7R97 - chains A and C of the 4 polymer chains in the assembly; structure by X-ray diffraction, 1.80 A resolution.

Chain A:
Protein: Ribonuclease 3
Source organism: Escherichia coli (strain K12)
Notes: EC 3.1.26.3; fragment: Full-length
UniProtKB: P0A7Y0 (RNC_ECOLI); residues 1-226 here = UniProt positions 1-226
Sequence (226 residues; each row starts with the number of its first residue):
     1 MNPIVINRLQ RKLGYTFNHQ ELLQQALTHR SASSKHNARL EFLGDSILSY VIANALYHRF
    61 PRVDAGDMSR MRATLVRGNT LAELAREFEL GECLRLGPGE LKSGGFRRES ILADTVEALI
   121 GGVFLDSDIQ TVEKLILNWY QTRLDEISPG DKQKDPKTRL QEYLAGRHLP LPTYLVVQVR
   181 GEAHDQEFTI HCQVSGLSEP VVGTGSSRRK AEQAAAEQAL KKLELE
Differences from the reference sequence: engineered mutation Ala38 (Glu in P0A7Y0), Ala65 (Glu in P0A7Y0), Ala165 (Gln in P0A7Y0)
Bound ions: Mg2+ site 1: Glu41, Glu117 (shared with A1(C) of chain C); Mg2+ site 2: Asp45, Glu117 (shared with A1(C) of chain C; 1 residue of chain D)
UniProt features mapped onto this chain:
  - active site: Asp45, Glu117
  - binding site (Mg(2+)): Glu41, Asp114, Glu117
  - mutagenesis: Leu40 (L40G/D/R: Loss of activity; L40M/W: No effect), Glu41 (E41A: Reduced affinity for Mg(2+), catalytic defect. 85-fold reduced affinity for Mg(2+); when associated with A-114), Gly44 (G44S: In rnc-105; slower growth, loss of RNase activity), Asp45 (D45A/E/N: 30000-fold reduction in catalytic efficiency, binds RNA normally. Partially rescued by Mn(2+)), Glu100 (E100A: Reduced affinity for Mg(2+) and RNA), Asp114 (D114A: Reduced affinity for Mg(2+), no catalytic defect at 10 mM Mg(2+). 85-fold reduced affinity for Mg(2+); when associated with A-41), Glu117 (E117D: Nearly complete loss of RNase activity, still binds RNA. Partially rescued by Mn(2+); E117K: In rnc70; slower growth, loss of RNase activity. Dominant over wild-type. Binds ds-RNA ...)
Reported in the primary citation:
  - Mg2+ coordination: Glu41, Asp45, Glu117
  - catalytic residues: Glu41, Asp45, Asp114, Glu117

Chain C:
Molecule: 28-nt RNA strand
Sequence (28 nucleotides; numbered 1 to 28; the number before each row is that of its first residue):
     1 AAAGGUCAUU CGCAAGAGUG GCCUUUAU
Bound ions: Mg2+ site 1: A1 (shared with Glu41(A), Glu117(A) of chain A); Mg2+ site 2: A1, A2; K+: G5, U6, G20, G21; Mg2+ site 3: U28 (shared with 2 residues of chain B; 1 residue of chain D)

How chain A and chain C interact:
Contacting residue pairs (35):
  His29(A) - G18(C)  hydrogen bond to the phosphate
  His29(A) - U19(C)  salt bridge to the phosphate
  Arg30(A) - A17(C)  hydrogen bond to the sugar
  Arg30(A) - G18(C)  salt bridge to the phosphate
  Ser31(A) - A17(C)  hydrogen bond to the sugar
  Ser31(A) - G18(C)  sugar contact
  Glu41(A) - A1(C)  phosphate contact
  Phe42(A) - A1(C)  phosphate contact
  Phe42(A) - A2(C)  phosphate contact
  Asp45(A) - A1(C)  phosphate contact
  Pro98(A) - C11(C)  sugar contact
  Gly99(A) - U10(C)  hydrogen bond to the sugar
  Gly99(A) - C11(C)  sugar contact
  Glu100(A) - G18(C)  hydrogen bond to the sugar
  Glu100(A) - U19(C)  sugar contact
  Lys102(A) - U10(C)  sugar contact
  Lys102(A) - C11(C)  sugar contact
  Ser103(A) - U10(C)  sugar contact
  Arg108(A) - U19(C)  hydrogen bond to the sugar
  Ser110(A) - U19(C)  phosphate contact
  Ser110(A) - G20(C)  hydrogen bond to the phosphate
  Glu117(A) - A1(C)  phosphate contact
  Ala183(A) - A8(C)  sugar contact
  Ala183(A) - G20(C)  hydrogen bond to the base
  Ala183(A) - G21(C)  sugar contact
  His184(A) - A8(C)  hydrogen bond to the sugar
  His184(A) - U9(C)  hydrogen bond to the sugar
  His184(A) - G20(C)  hydrogen bond to the sugar
  Gln186(A) - G21(C)  hydrogen bond to the sugar
  Phe188(A) - G21(C)  sugar contact
  Ser206(A) - G21(C)  sugar contact
  Ser207(A) - C22(C)  phosphate contact
  Arg208(A) - C22(C)  hydrogen bond to the phosphate
  Arg208(A) - C23(C)  salt bridge to the phosphate
  Arg209(A) - C23(C)  salt bridge to the phosphate
Interface residues without a listed pair, chain A (25 interface residues in all): His36, Ile111, Glu182
Interface residues without a listed pair, chain C (15 interface residues in all): C7, G12

Summary:
Chain A and chain C form an interface of 25 and 15 residues respectively; the contacts include 13 hydrogen
bonds and 4 salt bridges. Among the polar pairs are Ala183(A)-G20(C), Arg30(A)-A17(C) and Ser31(A)-A17(C).
From the paper: catalytic residues Glu41(A), Asp45(A) and Asp114(A) among others; Mg2+ coordination by
Glu41(A), Asp45(A) and Glu117(A).
Chain A is Ribonuclease 3 (Escherichia coli (strain K12)) and chain C is a 28-nt RNA strand; the structure,
Crystal structure of postcleavge complex of Escherichia coli RNase III, was determined by X-ray diffraction.
